PDB entry 1CWS | X-ray diffraction, 2.00 A resolution | chain A

[Chain A]
Molecule: CDC25 B-type tyrosine phosphatase
From: Homo sapiens
Notes: fragment: catalytic domain
UniProt: P30305 (MPIP2_HUMAN); residues 356-566 here correspond to UniProt positions 329-539 (UniProt number = residue number - 27)
Amino-acid sequence (211 residues; each row starts with the number of its first residue):
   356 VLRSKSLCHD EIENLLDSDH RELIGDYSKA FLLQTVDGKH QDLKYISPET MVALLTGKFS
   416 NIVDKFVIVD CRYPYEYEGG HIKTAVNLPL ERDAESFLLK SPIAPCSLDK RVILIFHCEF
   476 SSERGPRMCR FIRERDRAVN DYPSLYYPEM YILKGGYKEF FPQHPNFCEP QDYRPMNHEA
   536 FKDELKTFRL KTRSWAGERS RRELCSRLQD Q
Disordered / not traced: 356-372, 552-566
Curated features (UniProtKB/Swiss-Prot):
  - modified residue: S402 (Phosphoserine)
Residues lining bound ligands: tungstate(VI)ion (WO4): C473, E474, F475, S476, S477, E478, R479

[Overview]
Chain A binds tungstate(VI)ion.
Chain A is CDC25 B-type tyrosine phosphatase (Homo sapiens); the structure, Human CDC25B catalytic domain with
tungstate, was determined by X-ray diffraction, deposited together with 1CWT, 1CWR and 1QB0.
